Entry 3S9Q (X-ray diffraction, 1.67 A resolution); this record covers chain A.

Chain A:
Name: Ribosome inactivating protein
From: Momordica balsamina
Notes: EC 3.2.2.22; fragment: a
Reference sequence: D9J2T9 (D9J2T9_MOMBA); residue numbers follow UniProt; this construct covers 1-246
Chain sequence (246 residues; row label = number of the first residue in the row):
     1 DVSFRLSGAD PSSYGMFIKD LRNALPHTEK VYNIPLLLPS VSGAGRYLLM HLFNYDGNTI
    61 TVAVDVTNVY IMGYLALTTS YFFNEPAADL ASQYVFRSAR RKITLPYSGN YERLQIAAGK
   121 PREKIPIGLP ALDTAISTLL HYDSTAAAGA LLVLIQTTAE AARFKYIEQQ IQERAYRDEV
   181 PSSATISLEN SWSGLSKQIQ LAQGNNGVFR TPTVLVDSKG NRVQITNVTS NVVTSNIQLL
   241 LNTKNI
Glycans and other covalent adducts: N-acetylglucosamine (NAG) linked to N227

Summary:
N-acetylglucosamine is covalently linked to N227.
Chain A is Ribosome inactivating protein (Momordica balsamina); the structure, Crystal structure of native
type 1 ribosome inactivating protein from Momordica balsamina at 1.67 A resolution, was determined by X-ray
diffraction together with 3V2K, 3U6Z, 3SJ6, 3RL9 and 3N1N from the same study.
